PDB entry 3JC8 | electron microscopy | chains Ne and Pe of the 115 polymer chains in the assembly

# Chain Ne
Molecule: PilN
Source organism: Myxococcus xanthus DK 1622
Reference sequence: Q306N5 (Q306N5_MYXXD); residues 1-225 here = UniProt positions 1-225
Amino-acid sequence (225 residues; row label = number of the first residue in the row):
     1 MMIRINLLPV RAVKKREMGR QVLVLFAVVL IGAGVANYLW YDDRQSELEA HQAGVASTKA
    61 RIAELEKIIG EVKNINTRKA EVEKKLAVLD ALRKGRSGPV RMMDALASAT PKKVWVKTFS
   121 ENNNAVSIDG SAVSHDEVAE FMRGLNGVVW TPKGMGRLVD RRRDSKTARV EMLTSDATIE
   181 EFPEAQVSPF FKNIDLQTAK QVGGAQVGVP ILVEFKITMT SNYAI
Unresolved in the structure: 224-225

# Chain Pe
Molecule: PilP
Source organism: Myxococcus xanthus DK 1622
Reference sequence: Q306N3 (Q306N3_MYXXD); numbering as in UniProt (aligned over 1-172)
Amino-acid sequence (172 residues; numbered 1 to 172; the number before each row is that of its first residue):
     1 MLAACEEPPA PAPPPAKPKA AAAVPVKAAP TETGAQAAPS YSYVYNPVGK RDPFRSPIDE
    61 LGPVNANPVA ACNEPLCSFD LDQLKLVAVV TGDASPVAMV EDPAGRGHIV RRNTRMGRQG
   121 GKVTQILRDS VTVTEVFSGN GEIIKNPVTL QLKPDAKQDP AYNMMTGRNY GE
Unresolved in the structure: 1-4, 160-172

# How chain Ne and chain Pe interact
Pairs across the interface (13; chain Ne residue first):
  P111(Ne) - G49(Pe)
  P111(Ne) - K50(Pe)
  P111(Ne) - R51(Pe)
  K113(Ne) - V48(Pe)
  N123(Ne) - P57(Pe)
  N123(Ne) - L61(Pe)
  N123(Ne) - G62(Pe)
  N124(Ne) - P57(Pe)
  N222(Ne) - I58(Pe)
  N222(Ne) - D59(Pe)
  Y223(Ne) - I58(Pe)
  Y223(Ne) - D59(Pe)
  Y223(Ne) - G62(Pe)
Interface residues without a listed pair, chain Ne (7 interface residues in all): A125

# Summary
7 residues of chain Ne face 9 of chain Pe across their interface.
Here chain Ne is PilN and chain Pe is PilP, both from Myxococcus xanthus DK 1622. Entry 3JC8 (Architectural
model of the type IVa pilus machine in a piliated state) was determined by electron microscopy (same
publication as 3JC9).
